7NAV - chains A and E of the 22 polymer chains in the assembly; structure by electron microscopy, 4.80 A resolution (low resolution: residue-level contacts below are approximate; hydrogen-bond / salt-bridge calls are withheld).

# Chain A
Molecule: 16S rRNA
Organism: Escherichia coli (strain K12)
Sequence (1542 nucleotides; each row starts with the number of its first residue):
     1 AAAUUGAAGA GUUUGAUCAU GGCUCAGAUU GAACGCUGGC GGCAGGCCUA ACACAUGCAA
    61 GUCGAACGGU AACAGGAAGA AGCUUGCUUC UUUGCUGACG AGUGGCGGAC GGGUGAGUAA
   121 UGUCUGGGAA ACUGCCUGAU GGAGGGGGAU AACUACUGGA AACGGUAGCU AAUACCGCAU
   181 AACGUCGCAA GACCAAAGAG GGGGACCUUC GGGCCUCUUG CCAUCGGAUG UGCCCAGAUG
   241 GGAUUAGCUA GUAGGUGGGG UAACGGCUCA CCUAGGCGAC GAUCCCUAGC UGGUCUGAGA
   301 GGAUGACCAG CCACACUGGA ACUGAGACAC GGUCCAGACU CCUACGGGAG GCAGCAGUGG
   361 GGAAUAUUGC ACAAUGGGCG CAAGCCUGAU GCAGCCAUGC CGCGUGUAUG AAGAAGGCCU
   421 UCGGGUUGUA AAGUACUUUC AGCGGGGAGG AAGGGAGUAA AGUUAAUACC UUUGCUCAUU
   481 GACGUUACCC GCAGAAGAAG CACCGGCUAA CUCCGUGCCA GCAGCCXCGG UAAUACGGAG
   541 GGUGCAAGCG UUAAUCGGAA UUACUGGGCG UAAAGCGCAC GCAGGCGGUU UGUUAAGUCA
   601 GAUGUGAAAU CCCCGGGCUC AACCUGGGAA CUGCAUCUGA UACUGGCAAG CUUGAGUCUC
   661 GUAGAGGGGG GUAGAAUUCC AGGUGUAGCG GUGAAAUGCG UAGAGAUCUG GAGGAAUACC
   721 GGUGGCGAAG GCGGCCCCCU GGACGAAGAC UGACGCUCAG GUGCGAAAGC GUGGGGAGCA
   781 AACAGGAUUA GAUACCCUGG UAGUCCACGC CGUAAACGAU GUCGACUUGG AGGUUGUGCC
   841 CUUGAGGCGU GGCUUCCGGA GCUAACGCGU UAAGUCGACC GCCUGGGGAG UACGGCCGCA
   901 AGGUUAAAAC UCAAAUGAAU UGACGGGGGC CCGCACAAGC GGUGGAGCAU GUGGUUUAAU
   961 UCGAUGXAAC GCGAAGAACC UUACCUGGUC UUGACAUCCA CGGAAGUUUU CAGAGAUGAG
  1021 AAUGUGCCUU CGGGAACCGU GAGACAGGUG CUGCAUGGCU GUCGUCAGCU CGUGUUGUGA
  1081 AAUGUUGGGU UAAGUCCCGC AACGAGCGCA ACCCUUAUCC UUUGUUGCCA GCGGUCCGGC
  1141 CGGGAACUCA AAGGAGACUG CCAGUGAUAA ACUGGAGGAA GGUGGGGAUG ACGUCAAGUC
  1201 AUCAUGGCCC UUACGACCAG GGCUACACAC GUGCUACAAU GGCGCAUACA AAGAGAAGCG
  1261 ACCUCGCGAG AGCAAGCGGA CCUCAUAAAG UGCGUCGUAG UCCGGAUUGG AGUCUGCAAC
  1321 UCGACUCCAU GAAGUCGGAA UCGCUAGUAA UCGUGGAUCA GAAUGCCACG GUGAAUACGU
  1381 UCCCGGGCCU UGUACACACC GCCCGUXACA CCAUGGGAGU GGGUUGCAAA AGAAGUAGGU
  1441 AGCUUAACCU UCGGGAGGGC GCUUACCACU UUGUGAUUCA UGACUGGGGU GAAGUCGUAA
  1501 CAAGGUAACC GUAGGGGAAC CUGCGGUUGG AUCACCUCCU UA
Unresolved in the structure: 1398-1408, 1492-1506, 1537-1542
Glycans and other covalent adducts: covalent link U793-MA6_1518
Modified / non-standard residues: PSU (pseudouridine-5'-monophosphate) at position 516, G7M (N7-methyl-guanosine-5'-monophosphate) at position 527, 2MG (2N-methylguanosine-5'-monophosphate) at position 966, 5MC (5-methylcytidine-5'-monophosphate) at position 967, 2MG (2N-methylguanosine-5'-monophosphate) at position 1207, 4OC (4n,o2'-methylcytidine-5'-monophosphate) at position 1402, 5MC (5-methylcytidine-5'-monophosphate) at position 1407, UR3 (3-methyluridine-5'-monophoshate) at position 1498, 2MG (2N-methylguanosine-5'-monophosphate) at position 1516, MA6 (6N-dimethyladenosine-5'-monophoshate) at position 1518, MA6 (6N-dimethyladenosine-5'-monophoshate) at position 1519
Ion coordination: Mg2+ site 1: G31, C48; Mg2+ site 2: C48, U114, G115; Mg2+ site 3 near A53 (its only coordinating residue here); Mg2+ site 4: C58, A59, U387; Mg2+ site 5: A109, G331; Mg2+ site 6 near G113 (its only coordinating residue here); Mg2+ site 7: A116, G117, G289; Mg2+ site 8 near U150 (its only coordinating residue here); Mg2+ site 9 near A171 (its only coordinating residue here); Mg2+ site 10 near C352 (its only coordinating residue here); Mg2+ site 11: G450, A452; Mg2+ site 12 near A547 (its only coordinating residue here); 19 more Mg2+ sites not listed
From the paper describing this entry:
  - conformationally variable residues (order/disorder transition): U1393 to A1394

# Chain E
Name: 30S ribosomal protein S5
Organism: Escherichia coli (strain K12)
UniProtKB: P0A7W1 (RS5_ECOLI); numbering as in UniProt (aligned over 1-167)
Sequence (167 residues; each row starts with the number of its first residue):
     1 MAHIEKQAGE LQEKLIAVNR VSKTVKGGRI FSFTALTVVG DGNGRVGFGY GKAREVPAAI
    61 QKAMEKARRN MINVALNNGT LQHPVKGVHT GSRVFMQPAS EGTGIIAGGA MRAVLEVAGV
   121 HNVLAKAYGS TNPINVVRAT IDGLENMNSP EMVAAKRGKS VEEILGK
Unresolved in the structure: 1-9, 166-167
Swiss-Prot annotation at these positions:
  - modified residue: Ala2 (N-acetylalanine)
  - natural variant: Arg20 (R20L: In strain: SPCR9), Val21 (V21E: In strain: SPCR7), Ser22 (S22P: In strain: SPCR13 and SPCR15), Gly104 (G104R: In strain: N-660), Arg112 (R112G: In strain: NEA-314; R112L: In strain: N-421 and D-1023; R112S: In strain: NEA-319), Glu151 (E151S: In strain: B), Glu162 to Lys167 (sequence variant, change not given here; In strain: 0-1)
  - mutagenesis: Arg20 to Arg29 (No effect on mRNA unwinding ability of the ribosome)

# Interface between chain A and chain E
Residue-residue contacts (61; chain A residue first):
  U5(A) with Ser100(E)
  G6(A) with Gln97(E); Ala99(E); Ser100(E); Thr103(E); Leu124(E)
  A7(A) with Leu124(E); Ala125(E); Lys126(E); Tyr128(E)
  A8(A) with Ile106(E); Ala107(E); Gly108(E); Arg112(E); Ala125(E); Lys126(E)
  G9(A) with Gly108(E); Lys126(E); Ala127(E)
  A10(A) with Thr131(E)
  G15(A) with Ser22(E); Thr24(E); Arg29(E)
  A16(A) with Val21(E); Ser22(E)
  U17(A) with Asn19(E); Val21(E)
  C18(A) with Asn132(E); Ile134(E); Asn135(E)
  A19(A) with Gly91(E); Ser130(E); Asn132(E); Asn135(E)
  U20(A) with Ser130(E)
  A559(A) with Lys126(E)
  A560(A) with Tyr128(E)
  G568(A) with Arg93(E)
  A864(A) with Thr90(E)
  A865(A) with Thr90(E)
  U921(A) with Lys23(E); Thr24(E)
  G922(A) with Thr24(E); Val25(E); Lys26(E)
  A923(A) with Lys26(E)
  G1072(A) with Lys62(E)
  U1073(A) with Lys62(E)
  G1074(A) with Lys66(E); Arg69(E)
  U1078(A) with Ile134(E); Asn135(E)
  G1079(A) with Tyr50(E)
  A1080(A) with Lys52(E)
  A1081(A) with Val21(E); Lys23(E); Lys52(E)
  A1082(A) with Lys23(E)
  A1396(A) with Thr24(E); Arg29(E)
  C1397(A) with Arg29(E)
Interface residues without a listed pair, chain A (33 interface residues in all): G567, C924, G1077
Interface residues without a listed pair, chain E (40 interface residues in all): Glu65, His89, Phe95, Gly109, Gly129, Arg138

# Summary
Chain A and chain E form an interface of 33 and 40 residues respectively. G31(A) and C48(A) coordinate Mg2+
site 1. C48(A), U114(A) and G115(A) form the Mg2+ site 2. Curated annotation (UniProt) lists 10 mutagenesis
sites on chain E. From the paper: conformational variability at U1393(A).
Here chain A is 16S rRNA and chain E is 30S ribosomal protein S5, both from Escherichia coli (strain K12).
Entry 7NAV (Bacterial 30S ribosomal subunit assembly complex state D (Consensus refinement)) was determined by
electron microscopy together with 7AF3, 7AF5, 7AF8, 7AFA, 7AFD, 7AFH and 17 further entries from the same
study.
